Entry 1XZ7 (X-ray diffraction, 1.90 A resolution); this record covers chains A and D of the 4 polymer chains in the assembly.

== Chain A ==
Molecule: Hemoglobin alpha chain
From: Homo sapiens
Reference sequence: P69905 (HBA_HUMAN); residue numbers follow UniProt; this construct covers 1-141
Amino-acid sequence (141 residues; row label = number of the first residue in the row):
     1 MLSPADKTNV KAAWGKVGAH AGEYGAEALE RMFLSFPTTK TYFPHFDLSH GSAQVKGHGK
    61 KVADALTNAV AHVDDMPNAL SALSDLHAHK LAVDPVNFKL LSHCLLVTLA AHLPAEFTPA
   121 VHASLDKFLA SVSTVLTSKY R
Construct notes: engineered mutation Met1 (Val in P69905), Ala92 (Arg in P69905)
Ion coordination: heme Fe near His87 (its only coordinating residue here)
Ligand contacts: heme (HEM): Met32, Thr39, Tyr42, Phe43, His45, Phe46, His58, Lys61, Val62, Ala65, Leu66, Leu83, Leu86, His87, Leu91, Val93, Asn97, Phe98, Leu101, Leu105, Val132, Leu136
Curated features (UniProtKB/Swiss-Prot):
  - site: Lys61 (Not glycated)
  - natural variant: Asp6 (A6D: In J-Toronto; this construct carries the variant), Ala13 (A13D: In J-Paris 1/J-Aljezur), Glu27 (A27E: In Shenyang; this construct carries the variant), Lys61 (K61N: In Zambia; deletion: In Clinic), Asp64 (A64D: In Pontoise; this construct carries the variant), Asp75 (D75A: In Lille; D75G: In Chapel Hill; D75N: In G-Pest), Ala111 (A111D: In Petah Tikva)

== Chain D ==
Molecule: Hemoglobin beta chain
From: Homo sapiens
Reference sequence: P68871 (HBB_HUMAN); residue numbers follow UniProt; this construct covers 1-146
Amino-acid sequence (146 residues; row label = number of the first residue in the row):
     1 VHLTPEEKSA VTALWGKVNV DEVGGEALGR LLVVYPWTQR FFESFGDLST PDAVMGNPKV
    61 KAHGKKVLGA FSDGLAHLDN LKGTFATLSE LHCDKLHVDP ENFRLLGNVL VCVLAHHFGK
   121 EFTPPVQAAY QKVVAGVANA LAHKYH
Ion coordination: heme Fe near His92 (its only coordinating residue here)
Ligand contacts: heme (HEM): Leu31, Thr38, Phe41, Phe42, Phe45, His63, Lys66, Val67, Ala70, Phe71, Leu88, Leu91, His92, Leu96, Val98, Asn102, Phe103, Leu106, Val137, Leu141
Curated features (UniProtKB/Swiss-Prot):
  - natural variant: Leu3 (H3L: In Graz; this construct carries the variant), Glu7 (E7A: In G-Makassar; E7K: In Hb C; E7Q: In Machida; E7V: In SKCA), Lys8 (E8K: In G-Siriraj; this construct carries the variant), Val11 (A11V: In Iraq-Halabja; this construct carries the variant), Gly16 (W16G: In Randwick; this construct carries the variant), Val23 (E23V: In D-Granada; this construct carries the variant), Gly24 (V24G: In Miyashiro; this construct carries the variant), Gly25 (G25D: In Moscva; G25R: In Riverdale-Bronx; G25V: In Savannah), Leu32 (L32P: In Yokohama), Val33 (L33V: In Muscat; this construct carries the variant), Arg40 (Q40R: In Tianshui; this construct carries the variant), Phe42 (F42Y: In Mequon; deletion: In Bruxelles), 11 further natural variant entries in UniProt

== Chain A / chain D interface ==
Pairs across the interface (21):
  Pro37(A) with His146(D)
  Thr38(A) with Pro100(D)
  Lys40(A) with His146(D), hydrogen bond (side chain-backbone)
  Thr41(A) with His97(D); Asp99(D); Tyr145(D)
  Tyr42(A) with Asp99(D), hydrogen bond
  Pro44(A) with His97(D)
  His89(A) with Arg40(D)
  Lys90(A) with Arg40(D)
  Ala92(A) with Trp37(D); Arg40(D)
  Asp94(A) with Asp99(D); Glu101(D)
  Asn97(A) with Asp99(D)
  Tyr140(A) with Pro36(D); Trp37(D), hydrophobic
  Arg141(A) with Val34(D), hydrogen bond (side chain-backbone); Tyr35(D); Pro36(D); Trp37(D)
Interface residues without a listed pair, chain A (16 interface residues in all): Leu91, Pro95, Val96
Interface residues without a listed pair, chain D (14 interface residues in all): Phe41, Val98, Leu105

== Summary ==
16 residues of chain A face 14 of chain D across their interface, with 3 hydrogen bonds. Polar contacts
include Lys40(A)-His146(D), Tyr42(A)-Asp99(D) and Arg141(A)-Val34(D). Bound to chain A: heme. Chain D binds
heme.
Chain A is Hemoglobin alpha chain and chain D is Hemoglobin beta chain, both from Homo sapiens; the structure,
T-to-THigh Quaternary Transitions in Human Hemoglobin: alphaR92A deoxy low-salt, was determined by X-ray
diffraction, deposited together with 1XXT, 1XY0, 1XZ5, 1XZU, 1XZV, 1Y09 and 45 further entries.
